3PUG - chain A; structure by X-ray diffraction, 2.70 A resolution.

== Chain A ==
Molecule: Malate Synthase
Source organism: Haloferax volcanii
Notes: EC 2.3.3.9
Reference sequence: D4GTL2 (D4GTL2_HALVD); numbering as in UniProt (aligned over 1-433)
Chain sequence (433 residues; numbered 1 to 433; the number before each row is that of its first residue):
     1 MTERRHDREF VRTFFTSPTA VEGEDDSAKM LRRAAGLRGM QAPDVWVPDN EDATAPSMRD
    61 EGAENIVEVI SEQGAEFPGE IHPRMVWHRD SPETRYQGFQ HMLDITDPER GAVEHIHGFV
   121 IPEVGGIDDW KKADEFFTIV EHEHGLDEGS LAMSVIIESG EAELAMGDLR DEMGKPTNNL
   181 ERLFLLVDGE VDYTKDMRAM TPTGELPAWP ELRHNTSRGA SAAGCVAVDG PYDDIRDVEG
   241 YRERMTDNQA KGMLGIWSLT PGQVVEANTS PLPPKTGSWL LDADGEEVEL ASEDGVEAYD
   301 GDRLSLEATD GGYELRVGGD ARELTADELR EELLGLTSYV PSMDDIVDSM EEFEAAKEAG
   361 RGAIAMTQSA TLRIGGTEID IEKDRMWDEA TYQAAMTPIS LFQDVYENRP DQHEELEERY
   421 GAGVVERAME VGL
Unresolved in the structure: 1, 23-24, 283-330, 355-386, 433
Bound ions: K+ site 1: Glu51, Asp52, Glu123, Asp192; Mg2+: Asp52, Glu158, Asp192 (together with glyoxylic acid); K+ site 2: Met173, Lys175, Asn178, Glu181; K+ site 3: Pro176, Asn178, Asn179; K+ site 4: Ser217, Ser221, Gly252
Residues lining bound ligands: glyoxylic acid (GLV): Asp52, Arg84, Ile156, Glu158, Gly189, Glu190, Val191, Asp192, Pro231, Trp257
UniProt features mapped onto this chain:
  - active site: Asp388 (Proton acceptor)
  - binding site (acetyl-CoA): Thr16, Ser17, Arg84, Arg236, Leu259
  - binding site (Mg(2+)): Asp52, Glu158, Asp192
  - binding site (glyoxylate): Arg84, Glu158, Val191, Asp192
Reported in the primary citation:
  - conformationally variable residues (order/disorder transition): Ala283 to Arg330, Ala355 to Met386
  - catalytic residues: Arg84 (citing earlier work)

== Summary ==
Bound to chain A: glyoxylic acid. Glu51, Asp52, Glu123 and Asp192 form the K+ site 1. The Mg2+ site is built
by Asp52, Glu158 and Asp192. Curated annotation (UniProt) lists active-site residue Asp388, 5
acetyl-CoA-binding residues, 3 Mg2+-binding residues and 4 glyoxylate-binding residues. The paper reports the
catalytic residue Arg84; conformational variability at Ala283 and Ala355.
Chain A is Malate Synthase (Haloferax volcanii); the structure, Haloferax volcanii Malate Synthase Native at
3mM Glyoxylate, was determined by X-ray diffraction, deposited together with 3OYX and 3OYZ.
